PDB entry 6ITC | electron microscopy, 3.45 A resolution | chains Y and B of the 7 polymer chains in the assembly

# Chain Y
Protein: Protein translocase subunit SecY
Organism: Geobacillus thermodenitrificans (strain NG80-2)
UniProt: A4IJK8 (A4IJK8_GEOTN); aligned to UniProt positions 1-430 over residues 1-430
Amino-acid sequence (424 residues; row label = number of the first residue in the row; note: 6 numbers in that range are skipped by the numbering (no residue carries them; nothing is unmodelled there)):
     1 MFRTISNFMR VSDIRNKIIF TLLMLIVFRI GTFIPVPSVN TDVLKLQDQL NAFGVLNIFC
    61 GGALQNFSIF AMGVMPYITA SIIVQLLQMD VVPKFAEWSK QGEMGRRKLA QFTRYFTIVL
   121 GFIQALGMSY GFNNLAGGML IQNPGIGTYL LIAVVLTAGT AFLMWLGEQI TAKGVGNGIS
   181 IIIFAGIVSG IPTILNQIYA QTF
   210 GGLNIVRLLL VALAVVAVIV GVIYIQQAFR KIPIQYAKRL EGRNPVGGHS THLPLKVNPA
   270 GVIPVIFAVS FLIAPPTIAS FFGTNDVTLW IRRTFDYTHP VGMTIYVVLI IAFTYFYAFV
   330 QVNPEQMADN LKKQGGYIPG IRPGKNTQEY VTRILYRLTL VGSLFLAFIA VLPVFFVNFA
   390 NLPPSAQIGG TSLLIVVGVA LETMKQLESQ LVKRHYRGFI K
Not modelled in the structure: 1, 203, 210-211
Sequence notes: engineered mutation Cys60 (Gly in A4IJK8), Thr202 (Gln in A4IJK8), Gly210 (Glu204 in A4IJK8), Gly211 (Asn205 in A4IJK8), Asn213 (Arg in A4IJK8)

# Chain B
Protein: Translocating peptide
Organism: Escherichia coli
Amino-acid sequence (59 residues; each row starts with the number of its first residue):
     1 MAKKTAIAIA VALAGFATVA SYAQYEDGCS GELERQHTFA GGARSISGDG DSPHSYHSG
Not modelled in the structure: 1, 36-50

# Chain Y / chain B interface
Inter-chain disulfides: Cys60(Y)-Cys29(B)
Residue-residue contacts (68):
  Val55(Y) - Glu26(B)
  Asn57(Y) - Glu26(B)
  Ile58(Y) - Glu26(B)
  Phe59(Y) - Glu26(B)  hydrogen bond (backbone-backbone)
  Phe59(Y) - Asp27(B)
  Cys60(Y) - Asp27(B)  hydrogen bond (backbone-backbone)
  Cys60(Y) - Gly28(B)
  Cys60(Y) - Cys29(B)  disulfide
  Gly62(Y) - Tyr25(B)
  Ala63(Y) - Gln24(B)
  Ala63(Y) - Tyr25(B)  hydrogen bond (backbone-backbone)
  Met72(Y) - Gln24(B)
  Met75(Y) - Ser30(B)
  Tyr77(Y) - Leu33(B)  hydrophobic
  Ile78(Y) - Gly31(B)
  Ile78(Y) - Leu33(B)  hydrophobic
  Thr79(Y) - Ala17(B)
  Ile82(Y) - Leu13(B)  hydrophobic
  Ile83(Y) - Leu13(B)  hydrophobic
  Ile83(Y) - Ala14(B)  hydrophobic
  Leu86(Y) - Leu13(B)  hydrophobic
  Leu87(Y) - Ile7(B)  hydrophobic
  Leu87(Y) - Ala10(B)  hydrophobic
  Met89(Y) - Lys3(B)  hydrogen bond (backbone-side chain)
  Asp90(Y) - Lys3(B)
  Val91(Y) - Ile7(B)  hydrophobic
  Leu120(Y) - Thr18(B)
  Ile123(Y) - Thr18(B)
  Gln124(Y) - Ala17(B)  hydrogen bond (side chain-backbone)
  Gln124(Y) - Thr18(B)
  Gln124(Y) - Ser21(B)  hydrogen bond (backbone-side chain)
  Gly127(Y) - Ser21(B)
  Gly127(Y) - Tyr22(B)
  Met128(Y) - Ser21(B)  hydrogen bond (backbone-side chain)
  Met128(Y) - Gln24(B)
  Tyr130(Y) - Tyr22(B)  hydrophobic
  Gly131(Y) - Tyr22(B)
  Phe132(Y) - Tyr25(B)  hydrophobic
  Asn134(Y) - Tyr22(B)  hydrogen bond
  Leu135(Y) - Tyr22(B)  hydrophobic
  Leu135(Y) - Tyr25(B)
  Ile179(Y) - Leu33(B)  hydrophobic
  Ile183(Y) - Ser30(B)
  Ile183(Y) - Gly31(B)
  Ile187(Y) - Ser30(B)
  Val271(Y) - Glu32(B)
  Ile272(Y) - Glu32(B)
  Ile275(Y) - Cys29(B)  hydrophobic
  Ile275(Y) - Ser30(B)
  Ile275(Y) - Gly31(B)
  Val278(Y) - Asp27(B)
  Phe280(Y) - Ala12(B)
  Phe280(Y) - Leu13(B)  hydrophobic
  Phe280(Y) - Phe16(B)  hydrophobic
  Ile282(Y) - Ala23(B)
  Ile282(Y) - Glu26(B)
  Ile282(Y) - Asp27(B)
  Ala283(Y) - Val19(B)  hydrophobic
  Thr286(Y) - Val19(B)
  Thr286(Y) - Tyr22(B)
  Ile287(Y) - Val19(B)  hydrophobic
  Phe290(Y) - Tyr22(B)  hydrophobic
  Phe325(Y) - Ile9(B)  hydrophobic
  Gln330(Y) - Arg35(B)
  Thr400(Y) - Cys29(B)
  Ile404(Y) - Ser30(B)
  Ile404(Y) - Glu32(B)
  Val408(Y) - Glu32(B)
Interface residues without a listed pair, chain Y (55 interface residues in all): Leu56, Leu64, Ser81, Asn177, Ser180, Ser279, Leu403, Gly407
Interface residues without a listed pair, chain B (28 interface residues in all): Ala6, Ala20, Glu34
The authors on this interface:
  - interface residues, chain B: Gly31(B)

# Summary
55 residues of chain Y face 28 of chain B across their interface; the contacts include 1 disulfide bond and 8
hydrogen bonds. Polar contacts include Met89(Y)-Lys3(B), Gln124(Y)-Ala17(B) and Gln124(Y)-Ser21(B). From the
paper: the interface residue Gly31(B).
Here chain Y is Protein translocase subunit SecY (Geobacillus thermodenitrificans (strain NG80-2)) and chain B
is Translocating peptide (Escherichia coli). Entry 6ITC (Structure of a substrate engaged SecA-SecY protein
translocation machine) was determined by electron microscopy.
